6VZ4 - chains A and J of the 14 polymer chains in the assembly; structure by electron microscopy, 3.90 A resolution.

Chain A:
Protein: Histone H3
From: Xenopus laevis
Reference sequence: Q92133 (Q92133_XENLA); residue numbers follow UniProt; this construct covers 1-136
Chain sequence (136 residues; each row starts with the number of its first residue):
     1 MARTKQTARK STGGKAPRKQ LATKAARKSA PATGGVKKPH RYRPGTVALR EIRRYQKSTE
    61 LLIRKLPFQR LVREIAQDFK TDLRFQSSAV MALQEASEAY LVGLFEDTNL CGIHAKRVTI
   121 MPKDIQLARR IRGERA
Not modelled in the structure: 1-37, 136

Chain J:
Molecule: 185-nt DNA strand
From: synthetic construct
Sequence (185 nucleotides; numbered -17 to 167; the number before each row is that of its first residue; numbers below 1 keep their minus sign (DA-17 is residue -17)):
   -17 ATCGCTGTTC ACCGCGAGTC AGGATGTATA TATCTGACAC GTGCCTGGAG ACTAGGGAGT
    43 AATCCCCTTG GCGGTTAAAA CGCGGGGGAC AGCGCGTACG TGCGTTTAAG CGGTGCTAGA
   103 GCTGTCTACG ACCAATTGAG CGGCCTCGGC ACCGGGATTC TCGAGCATCA GAGACCTAGG
   163 GTGAT
Not modelled in the structure: -17 to 0, 147-167

Chain A / chain J interface:
Contacting residue pairs - 20 pairs, chain A then chain J:
  His40(A) with DC144(J), sugar contact
  Tyr42(A) with DT143(J), phosphate contact; DC144(J), phosphate contact
  Arg43(A) with DG69(J), salt bridge to the phosphate; DC144(J), hydrogen bond to the phosphate
  Thr46(A) with DT143(J), phosphate contact; DC144(J), hydrogen bond to the phosphate
  Arg64(A) with DA61(J), salt bridge to the phosphate
  Arg73(A) with DT51(J), salt bridge to the phosphate
  Arg84(A) with DT50(J), phosphate contact; DT51(J), phosphate contact
  Phe85(A) with DT50(J), phosphate contact; DT51(J), hydrogen bond to the phosphate
  Gln86(A) with DT50(J), phosphate contact
  Arg117(A) with DA71(J), phosphate contact; DC72(J), phosphate contact
  Val118(A) with DA71(J), hydrogen bond to the phosphate
  Thr119(A) with DG70(J), phosphate contact; DA71(J), hydrogen bond to the phosphate
  Met121(A) with DC72(J), phosphate contact
Also at the interface, not in a pair above, chain A (20 interface residues in all): Lys38, Arg41, Pro44, Arg50, Leu83, Ser87, Lys116
Also at the interface, not in a pair above, chain J (12 interface residues in all): DG66, DG67, DG68

Overview:
The interface between chain A and chain J involves 20 residues on one side and 12 on the other; the contacts
include 5 hydrogen bonds and 3 salt bridges. Polar contacts include Arg43(A)-DC144(J), Thr46(A)-DC144(J) and
Phe85(A)-DT51(J).
Chain A is Histone H3 (Xenopus laevis) and chain J is a 185-nt DNA strand (synthetic construct); the
structure, Cryo-EM structure of Sth1-Arp7-Arp9-Rtt102 bound to the nucleosome in ADP Beryllium Fluoride state,
was determined by electron microscopy (same publication as 6VZG).
